Entry 8H2T (electron microscopy, 2.59 A resolution); this record covers chains B and E of the 6 polymer chains in the assembly.

# Chain B
Molecule: Rieske (2Fe-2S) domain protein
Organism: Variovorax paradoxus
UniProt: C5CSP6 (C5CSP6_VARPS); numbering as in UniProt; present here: 1-282, 284-437
Sequence (437 residues; each row starts with the number of its first residue; note: 1 number in that range is skipped by the numbering (no residue carries it; nothing is unmodelled there)):
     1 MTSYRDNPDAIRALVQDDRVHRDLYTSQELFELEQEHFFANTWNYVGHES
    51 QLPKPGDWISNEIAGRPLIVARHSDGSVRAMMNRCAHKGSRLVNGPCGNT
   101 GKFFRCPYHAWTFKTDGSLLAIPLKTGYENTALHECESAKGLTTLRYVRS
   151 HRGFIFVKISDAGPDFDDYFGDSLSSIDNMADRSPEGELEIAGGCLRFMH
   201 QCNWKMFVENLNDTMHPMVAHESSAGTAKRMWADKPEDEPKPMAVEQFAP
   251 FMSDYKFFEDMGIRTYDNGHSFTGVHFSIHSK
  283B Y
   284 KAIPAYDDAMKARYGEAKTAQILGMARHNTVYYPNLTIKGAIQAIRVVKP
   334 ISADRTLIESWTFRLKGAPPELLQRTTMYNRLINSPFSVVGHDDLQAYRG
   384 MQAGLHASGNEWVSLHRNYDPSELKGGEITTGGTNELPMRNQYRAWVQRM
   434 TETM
Unresolved in the structure: 1-2
Sequence notes: conflict Glu135 (Ala in C5CSP6), Arg146 (Lys in C5CSP6), Asp165 (Gly in C5CSP6), Ala300 (Glu in C5CSP6), Ser405 (Ala in C5CSP6)
Metal / ion sites: 2Fe-2S cluster Fe: Cys85, His87, Cys106, His109; Fe ion: Asn210, His216, His221, Asp377
Residues lining bound ligands:
  - 2Fe-2S cluster (FES): Cys85, His87, Lys88, Gly89, Ser90, Cys106, Tyr108, His109, Ala110, Trp111
  - 1H-indol-3-ylacetic acid (IAC): Asn210, Leu211, Asp213, Thr214, His216, Pro217, Phe251, Phe258, His311, Asn312, Lys322, Tyr362, Ile366
From the paper describing this entry:
  - 2Fe-2S cluster coordination: Cys85, His87, Cys106, His109
  - Fe ion coordination: His216, His221, Asp377
  - binding site for 1H-indol-3-ylacetic acid: Asn210, Leu211, His216, Phe251, His311, Lys322, Tyr362
  - conformationally variable residues (side-chain flip): His311
  - mutagenesis - H221A: decreased catalytic activity on IAA
  - mutagenesis - H216A, H221A: decreased catalytic activity on 1H-indol-3-ylacetic acid

# Chain E
Molecule: Aromatic-ring-hydroxylating dioxygenase beta subunit
Organism: Variovorax paradoxus
UniProt: C5CSP7 (C5CSP7_VARPS); residue numbers follow UniProt; this construct covers 1-162
Sequence (162 residues; numbered 1 to 162; the number before each row is that of its first residue):
     1 MAGTEVTRQDLIDFVVNEAHLLDTRRYEEWNALFTDDAFYWVPLVPDQED
    51 GLNHTSHLYEDKLLRELRIERLKSPRAFSQQPPSRCHHLLQVPVVEQFDA
   101 EGNRFVLRTGFHYTESQGDELQFYVGTFFHHLTVRDGALRMTLKRVNLLN
   151 CDAALPAVQLFI
Unresolved in the structure: 1-5
Sequence notes: conflict Gln97 (Thr in C5CSP7), Val106 (Ala in C5CSP7), Leu107 (Val in C5CSP7), Arg135 (Gln in C5CSP7)

# Interface between chain B and chain E
Pairs across the interface (4):
  Asn94(B) - Gln81(E)
  Arg105(B) - Arg76(E)
  Pro107(B) - Phe78(E)  hydrophobic
  Arg197(B) - Asp119(E)  salt bridge

# Overview
The chain B/chain E interface involves 4 residues from each chain; the contacts include 1 salt bridge. Its one
salt-bridged contact is Arg197(B)-Asp119(E). The paper reports a binding site for 1H-indol-3-ylacetic acid at
Asn210(B), Leu211(B) and His216(B) among others; H216A and H221A of chain B reduce catalytic activity on
1H-indol-3-ylacetic acid.
Here chain B is Rieske (2Fe-2S) domain protein and chain E is Aromatic-ring-hydroxylating dioxygenase beta
subunit, both from Variovorax paradoxus. Entry 8H2T (Cryo-EM structure of IadD/E dioxygenase bound with IAA)
was determined by electron microscopy.
